PDB entry 7TMT | electron microscopy, 3.80 A resolution | chains n and o of the 31 polymer chains in the assembly

== Chain n ==
Name: V-type proton ATPase subunit c
From: Saccharomyces cerevisiae
UniProtKB: P25515 (VATL1_YEAST); residues 1-160 here = UniProt positions 1-160
Chain sequence (160 residues; numbered 1 to 160; the number before each row is that of its first residue):
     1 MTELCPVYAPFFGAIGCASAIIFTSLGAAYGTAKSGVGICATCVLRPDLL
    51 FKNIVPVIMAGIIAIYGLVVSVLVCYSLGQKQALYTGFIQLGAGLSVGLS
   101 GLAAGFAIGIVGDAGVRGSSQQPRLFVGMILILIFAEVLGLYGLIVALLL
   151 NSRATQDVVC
Not modelled in the structure: 160
Swiss-Prot annotation at these positions:
  - site: Glu137 (Essential for proton translocation)
  - mutagenesis: Glu137 (E137D: Partial inactivation; E137Q/V/K: Inactivation)

== Chain o ==
Name: V-type proton ATPase subunit c'
From: Saccharomyces cerevisiae
UniProtKB: P32842 (VATL2_YEAST); residues 1-164 here = UniProt positions 1-164
Chain sequence (164 residues; row label = number of the first residue in the row):
     1 MSTQLASNIYAPLYAPFFGFAGCAAAMVLSCLGAAIGTAKSGIGIAGIGT
    51 FKPELIMKSLIPVVMSGILAIYGLVVAVLIAGNLSPTEDYTLFNGFMHLS
   101 CGLCVGFACLSSGYAIGMVGDVGVRKYMHQPRLFVGIVLILIFSEVLGLY
   151 GMIVALILNTRGSE
Not modelled in the structure: 1-6
Swiss-Prot annotation at these positions:
  - site: Glu145 (Essential for proton translocation)
  - mutagenesis: Glu145 (E145D: Partial inactivation; E145L/Q: Inactivation)

== How chain n and chain o interact ==
Contacting residue pairs - 36 pairs, chain n then chain o:
  Met1(n) - Ile9(o)  hydrophobic
  Met1(n) - Tyr10(o)
  Val7(n) - Ile9(o)
  Val7(n) - Tyr10(o)
  Val7(n) - Leu92(o)  hydrophobic
  Tyr8(n) - Leu92(o)  hydrophobic
  Pro10(n) - Phe93(o)  hydrophobic
  Phe11(n) - Phe96(o)  hydrophobic
  Ala14(n) - Met97(o)  hydrophobic
  Ala14(n) - Ser100(o)  hydrogen bond (backbone-side chain)
  Ala18(n) - Ser100(o)
  Ile21(n) - Cys104(o)  hydrophobic
  Ile22(n) - Leu103(o)
  Ile22(n) - Cys104(o)
  Ile22(n) - Phe107(o)  hydrophobic
  Ile22(n) - Ala108(o)
  Ser25(n) - Leu147(o)
  Leu26(n) - Ser111(o)
  Ala29(n) - Ser111(o)
  Ala29(n) - Ala115(o)
  Ala29(n) - Leu147(o)  hydrophobic
  Ala33(n) - Ala115(o)  hydrophobic
  Val37(n) - Val122(o)  hydrophobic
  Cys40(n) - Val122(o)
  Cys40(n) - Gly123(o)
  Cys40(n) - Lys126(o)
  Val57(n) - Phe143(o)  hydrophobic
  Ala64(n) - Tyr150(o)  hydrogen bond (backbone-side chain)
  Leu68(n) - Tyr150(o)  hydrophobic
  Ser71(n) - Val154(o)
  Cys75(n) - Arg161(o)
  Tyr76(n) - Arg161(o)
  Leu78(n) - Arg161(o)  hydrogen bond (backbone-side chain)
  Gly79(n) - Phe93(o)
  Gln80(n) - Tyr10(o)  hydrogen bond (backbone-side chain)
  Gln80(n) - Phe93(o)
Other interface residues (no listed pair), chain n (28 interface residues in all): Ile15, Gly36, Val72, Lys81
Other interface residues (no listed pair), chain o (25 interface residues in all): Pro12, Met118, Val119, Leu158

== Overview ==
Chain n and chain o form an interface of 28 and 25 residues respectively, with 4 hydrogen bonds. Polar
contacts include Ala14(n)-Ser100(o), Ala64(n)-Tyr150(o) and Leu78(n)-Arg161(o). UniProt lists one mutagenesis
site on chain n; one mutagenesis site on chain o.
Chain n is V-type proton ATPase subunit c and chain o is V-type proton ATPase subunit c', both from
Saccharomyces cerevisiae; the structure, V-ATPase from Saccharomyces cerevisiae, State 3, was determined by
electron microscopy, deposited together with 7TMM, 7TMO, 7TMP, 7TMQ, 7TMR and 7TMS.
